PDB entry 7OTJ | X-ray diffraction, 2.58 A resolution | chains A and C

== Chain A ==
Name: ATP-dependent DNA helicase PIF1
Organism: Candida albicans
Notes: EC 3.6.4.12
UniProt: Q59RQ0 (PIF1_CANAL); residue numbers follow UniProt; this construct covers 367-883
Amino-acid sequence (518 residues; row label = number of the first residue in the row):
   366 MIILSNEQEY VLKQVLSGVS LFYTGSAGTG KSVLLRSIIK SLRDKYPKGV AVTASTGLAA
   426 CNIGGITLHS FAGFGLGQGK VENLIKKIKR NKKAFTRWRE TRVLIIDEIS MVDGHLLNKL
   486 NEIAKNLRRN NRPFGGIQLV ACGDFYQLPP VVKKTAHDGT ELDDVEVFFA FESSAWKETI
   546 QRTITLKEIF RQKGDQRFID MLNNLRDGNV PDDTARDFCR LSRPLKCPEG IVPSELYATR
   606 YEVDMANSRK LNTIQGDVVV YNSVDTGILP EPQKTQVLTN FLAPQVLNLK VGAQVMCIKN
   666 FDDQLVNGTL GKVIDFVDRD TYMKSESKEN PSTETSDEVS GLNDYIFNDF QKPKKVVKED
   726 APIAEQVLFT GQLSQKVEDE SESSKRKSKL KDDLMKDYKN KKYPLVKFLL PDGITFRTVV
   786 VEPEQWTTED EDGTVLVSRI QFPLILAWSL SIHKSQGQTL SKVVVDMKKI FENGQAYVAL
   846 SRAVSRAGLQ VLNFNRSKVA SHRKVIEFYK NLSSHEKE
Not modelled in the structure: 519-529, 689-752, 879-883
Differences from the reference sequence: initiating methionine (366); conflict Asp-565 (Asn in Q59RQ0), Asp-744 (Glu in Q59RQ0)
Ion coordination: Mg2+: Ser-397 (together with ADP); K+: Glu-607, Asp-831
Small-molecule neighbours:
  - ADP (adenosine-5'-diphosphate): Ile-367, Ile-368, Leu-369, Ser-370, Gln-373, Ser-391, Ala-392, Gly-393, Thr-394, Gly-395, Lys-396, Ser-397, Val-398, Phe-555, Arg-556, Gly-822, Thr-824
  - tetrafluoroaluminate (ALF): Ser-391, Ala-392, Gly-393, Lys-396, Ser-397, Glu-473, Gln-512, Arg-556, Gly-822, Gln-823, Arg-847
Swiss-Prot annotation at these positions:
  - DNA-binding region: Gln-840 to Phe-859
  - binding site (ATP): Gly-390 to Ser-397
What the authors report for this chain:
  - binding site for ADP: Gln-373, Gly-393 to Val-398, Phe-555, Arg-556
  - binding site for tetrafluoroaluminate: Gly-393, Lys-396, Gln-512, Arg-556, Arg-847
  - binding site for the 6-nt DNA strand (chain C): Thr-432, His-434, Ser-435, Leu-441, Val-516, Val-517, Lys-518, Arg-605, Asn-645, Ser-816, His-818, Phe-836
  - mutagenesis - C426A, C662A: increased catalytic activity on oxygen treatment

== Chain C ==
Molecule: 6-nt DNA strand
Sequence (6 nucleotides; numbered 1 to 6; the number before each row is that of its first residue):
     1 TTTTTT

== Interface between chain A and chain C ==
Residue-residue contacts - 29 pairs, chain A then chain C:
  Ser-420(A) / DT4(C)  sugar contact
  Thr-421(A) / DT3(C)  phosphate contact
  Thr-421(A) / DT4(C)  phosphate contact
  Gly-422(A) / DT4(C)  hydrogen bond to the phosphate
  Thr-432(A) / DT4(C)  hydrogen bond to the phosphate
  Thr-432(A) / DT5(C)  hydrogen bond to the phosphate
  His-434(A) / DT4(C)  sugar contact
  His-434(A) / DT5(C)  sugar contact
  Ser-435(A) / DT5(C)  phosphate contact
  Ser-435(A) / DT6(C)  hydrogen bond to the phosphate
  Gly-440(A) / DT5(C)  sugar contact
  Leu-441(A) / DT4(C)  base contact
  Leu-441(A) / DT5(C)  base contact
  Val-516(A) / DT2(C)  base contact
  Val-516(A) / DT3(C)  sugar contact
  Val-517(A) / DT2(C)  hydrogen bond to the base
  Lys-518(A) / DT2(C)  base contact
  Ala-603(A) / DT2(C)  sugar contact
  Thr-604(A) / DT1(C)  sugar contact
  Thr-604(A) / DT2(C)  phosphate contact
  Arg-605(A) / DT2(C)  salt bridge to the phosphate
  Arg-605(A) / DT3(C)  salt bridge to the phosphate
  Asn-645(A) / DT5(C)  hydrogen bond to the base
  Ser-816(A) / DT3(C)  hydrogen bond to the phosphate
  His-818(A) / DT2(C)  sugar contact
  His-818(A) / DT3(C)  sugar contact
  Lys-819(A) / DT3(C)  phosphate contact
  Phe-836(A) / DT1(C)  stacking on the base
  Phe-836(A) / DT2(C)  sugar contact
Interface residues without a listed pair, chain A (21 interface residues in all): Lys-834, Glu-837

== Overview ==
21 residues of chain A and 6 residues of chain C are in contact, with 7 hydrogen bonds, 2 salt bridges and 1
aromatic stacking contact. Polar contacts include Val-517(A)/DT2(C), Asn-645(A)/DT5(C) and Gly-422(A)/DT4(C).
From the paper: a binding site for the 6-nt DNA strand (chain C) at Thr-432(A), His-434(A) and Ser-435(A)
among others; C426A and C662A of chain A increase catalytic activity on oxygen treatment.
Here chain A is ATP-dependent DNA helicase PIF1 (Candida albicans) and chain C is a 6-nt DNA strand. Entry
7OTJ (Crystal structure of Pif1 helicase from Candida albicans) was determined by X-ray diffraction.
